PDB entry 8WZB | electron microscopy, 3.28 A resolution | chains H and S of the 11 polymer chains in the assembly

Chain H:
Protein: Radial spoke head protein 9 homolog
From: Mus musculus
Reference sequence: Q9D9V4 (RSPH9_MOUSE); residue numbers follow UniProt; this construct covers 1-276
Amino-acid sequence (276 residues; row label = number of the first residue in the row):
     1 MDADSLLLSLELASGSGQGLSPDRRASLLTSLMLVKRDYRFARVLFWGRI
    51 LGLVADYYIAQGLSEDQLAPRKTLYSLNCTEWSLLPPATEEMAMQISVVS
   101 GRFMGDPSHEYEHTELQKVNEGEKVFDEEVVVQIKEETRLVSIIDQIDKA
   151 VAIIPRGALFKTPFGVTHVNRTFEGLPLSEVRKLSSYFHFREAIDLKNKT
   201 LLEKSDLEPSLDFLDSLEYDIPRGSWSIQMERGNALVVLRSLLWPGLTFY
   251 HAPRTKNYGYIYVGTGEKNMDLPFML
Unresolved in the structure: 114-132, 194-211

Chain S:
Protein: Radial spoke head protein 4 homolog A
From: Mus musculus
Reference sequence: Q8BYM7 (RSH4A_MOUSE); residue numbers follow UniProt; this construct covers 1-716
Amino-acid sequence (716 residues; each row starts with the number of its first residue):
     1 MENSTSLKQEKENQEPGEAERLWQGESDVSPQEPGPPSPEYREEEQRTDT
    51 EPAPRMSPSWSHQSRVSLSTGDLTAGPEVSSSPPPPPLQFHSTPLNTETT
   101 QDPVAASPTEKTANGIADTGTPYSDPWESSSAAKQSTSHYTSHAEESTFP
   151 QSQTPQPDLCGLRDASRNKSKHKGLRFDLLQEEGSDSNCDPDQPEVGASE
   201 AAQSMLEVAIQNAKAYLLSTSSKSGLNLYDHLSKVLTKILDERPADAVDI
   251 IENISQDVKMAHFNKKLDTLHNEYEMLPAYEIAETQKALFLQGHLEGADS
   301 ELEEEMAESSLPNVMESAYYFEQAGVGLGTDETYRVFLALKQLTDTHPIQ
   351 RCRFWGKILGLEMNYIVAEVEFRDGEDEEEVEEEGIAEERDNGGSEAGEE
   401 EEEELPKSLYKAPQVIPKEESRTGANKYVYFVCNVPGRPWVRLPSVTPAQ
   451 IVTARKIKKFFTGRLDAAVISYPPFPGNESNYLRAQIARISAGTHVSPLG
   501 FYQFGEEEGEEEEVEGGRDSYEENPDFEGIQVIDLVESLSNWVHHVQYIL
   551 PQGRCNWFNPIQKDEDEEEEEEEDEEKGEEPDYIEQEVGPPLLTPISEDL
   601 GIQNIPSWTTQLSSNLIPQYAIAVLRSNLWPGAYAFSNGKKFENFYIGWG
   651 HKYCVENYTPPSPPPVYQEYPSGPEITEMNDPSVEEEQAFRMTQEPVALS
   701 TEENEGTEDEDEDDED
Unresolved in the structure: 1-204, 262-270, 292-309, 378-410, 505-518, 562-584, 694-716

Chain H / chain S interface:
Residue-residue contacts (32; chain H residue first):
  D23(H) - Y334(S)  hydrogen bond
  R25(H) - D331(S)
  A26(H) - F290(S)
  A26(H) - D331(S)  hydrogen bond (backbone-side chain)
  A26(H) - R335(S)
  S27(H) - F290(S)
  L29(H) - D331(S)
  L29(H) - R335(S)
  T30(H) - A283(S)
  T30(H) - Q286(S)
  T30(H) - F290(S)
  T30(H) - R335(S)  hydrogen bond
  M33(H) - A279(S)  hydrophobic
  M33(H) - Y280(S)  hydrophobic
  M33(H) - A283(S)  hydrophobic
  L34(H) - A283(S)
  L34(H) - K287(S)
  K36(H) - Y280(S)  hydrogen bond (backbone-side chain)
  R37(H) - Y280(S)
  R37(H) - E284(S)  salt bridge
  R40(H) - Y274(S)
  E65(H) - K223(S)  salt bridge
  T80(H) - K287(S)
  T80(H) - F290(S)
  T80(H) - L291(S)
  P163(H) - Q256(S)
  P163(H) - K259(S)
  P163(H) - M260(S)
  F164(H) - S224(S)
  F164(H) - L226(S)  hydrophobic
  F164(H) - K259(S)
  H168(H) - K223(S)
Also at the interface, not in a pair above, chain H (19 interface residues in all): P22, F160, K161
Also at the interface, not in a pair above, chain S (19 interface residues in all): T330

In short:
Chain H and chain S each contribute 19 residues to their interface; the contacts include 4 hydrogen bonds and
2 salt bridges. Among the polar pairs are R37(H)-E284(S), E65(H)-K223(S) and D23(H)-Y334(S).
Chain H is Radial spoke head protein 9 homolog and chain S is Radial spoke head protein 4 homolog A, both from
Mus musculus; the structure, RS head-neck monomer, was determined by electron microscopy, deposited together
with 8X2U.
